1R1A - chains 2 and 3 of the 4 polymer chains in the assembly; structure by X-ray diffraction, 3.20 A resolution.

== Chain 2 ==
Protein: Human rhinovirus 1A coat protein (subunit VP2)
Organism: Human rhinovirus 1A
UniProtKB: P23008 (POLG_HRV1A); residues 1-263 here correspond to UniProt positions 45-307 (UniProt number = residue number + 44)
Amino-acid sequence (263 residues; each row starts with the number of its first residue):
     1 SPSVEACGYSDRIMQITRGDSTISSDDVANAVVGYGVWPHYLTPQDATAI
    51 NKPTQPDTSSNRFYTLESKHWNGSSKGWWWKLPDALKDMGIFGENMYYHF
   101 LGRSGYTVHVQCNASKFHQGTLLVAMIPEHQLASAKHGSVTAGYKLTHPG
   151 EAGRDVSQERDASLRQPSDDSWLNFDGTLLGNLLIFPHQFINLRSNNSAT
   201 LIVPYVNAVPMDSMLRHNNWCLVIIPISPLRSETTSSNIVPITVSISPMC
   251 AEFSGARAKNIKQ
Disordered / not traced: 1-10

== Chain 3 ==
Protein: Human rhinovirus 1A coat protein (subunit VP3)
Organism: Human rhinovirus 1A
UniProtKB: P23008 (POLG_HRV1A); residues 1-238 here correspond to UniProt positions 308-545 (UniProt number = residue number + 307)
Amino-acid sequence (238 residues; each row starts with the number of its first residue):
     1 GLPVYITPGSGQFMTTDDMQSPCALPWYHPTKEISIPGEVKNLIEMCQVD
    51 TLIPVNNVGNNVGNVSMYTVQLGNQTGMAQKVFSIKVDITSTPLATTLIG
   101 EIASYYTHWTGSLRFSFMFCGTANTTLKLLLAYTPPGIDEPTTRKDAMLG
   151 THVVWDVGLQSTISLVVPWVSASHFRLTADNKYSMAGYITCWYQTNLVVP
   201 PSTPQTADMLCFVSACKDFCLRMARDTDLHIQSGPIEQ

== How chain 2 and chain 3 interact ==
Contacting residue pairs (63; chain 2 residue first):
  Tyr35(2) - Pro37(3)
  Tyr35(2) - Gly38(3)
  Val37(2) - Pro37(3)  hydrophobic
  Gln45(2) - Lys32(3)  hydrogen bond (backbone-side chain)
  Asp46(2) - Lys32(3)  salt bridge
  Asp46(2) - Ile34(3)
  Asp46(2) - Ser35(3)  hydrogen bond (side chain-backbone)
  Lys116(2) - Thr122(3)
  Lys116(2) - Ala123(3)
  Lys116(2) - Asn124(3)  hydrogen bond (backbone-side chain)
  Phe117(2) - Thr122(3)
  Phe117(2) - Asn124(3)
  Phe117(2) - Pro201(3)
  Phe117(2) - Ser202(3)
  Phe117(2) - Thr203(3)
  His118(2) - Thr122(3)
  Gln119(2) - Cys120(3)
  Gln119(2) - Gly121(3)
  Gln119(2) - Thr122(3)  hydrogen bond
  Gln119(2) - Thr206(3)  hydrogen bond (side chain-backbone)
  Gln119(2) - Ala207(3)
  Thr121(2) - Cys120(3)
  Ser139(2) - Gln238(3)
  Trp172(2) - Gly63(3)  hydrogen bond (side chain-backbone)
  Trp172(2) - Asn64(3)
  Leu179(2) - Tyr68(3)
  Leu179(2) - Thr96(3)
  Leu180(2) - Tyr68(3)  hydrogen bond (backbone-side chain)
  Gly181(2) - Thr51(3)
  Gly181(2) - Leu52(3)  hydrogen bond (backbone-backbone)
  Asn182(2) - Thr51(3)
  Asn182(2) - Thr96(3)  hydrogen bond (side chain-backbone)
  Asn182(2) - Thr97(3)
  Asn182(2) - Leu98(3)  hydrogen bond (side chain-backbone)
  Leu184(2) - Val49(3)
  Leu184(2) - Asp50(3)
  Leu184(2) - Leu52(3)  hydrophobic
  Leu184(2) - Phe212(3)  hydrophobic
  Ile185(2) - Leu98(3)  hydrophobic
  Phe190(2) - Met118(3)  hydrophobic
  Asn192(2) - Met118(3)
  Asn192(2) - Phe119(3)
  Asn192(2) - Cys120(3)
  Arg194(2) - Phe119(3)
  Arg194(2) - Thr122(3)  hydrogen bond (side chain-backbone)
  Arg194(2) - Ala123(3)
  Arg194(2) - Gly158(3)  hydrogen bond (side chain-backbone)
  Pro204(2) - Pro37(3)  hydrophobic
  Tyr205(2) - Pro37(3)
  Val206(2) - Pro37(3)  hydrophobic
  Asn207(2) - Ile34(3)
  Ala208(2) - Ile34(3)
  Val209(2) - Ile34(3)
  Pro210(2) - Ile34(3)
  Ile227(2) - Thr69(3)
  Ile227(2) - Leu210(3)  hydrophobic
  Ser228(2) - Cys120(3)
  Ser228(2) - Asp208(3)  hydrogen bond
  Arg231(2) - Pro204(3)
  Arg231(2) - Thr206(3)
  Glu233(2) - Ser202(3)
  Glu233(2) - Thr203(3)
  Glu233(2) - Pro204(3)
Interface residues without a listed pair, chain 2 (34 interface residues in all): Gly120, Ser171, Ser232
Interface residues without a listed pair, chain 3 (44 interface residues in all): Ile36, Met46, Val65, Met67, Thr125, Val157, Leu159, Gln160, Ser161, Pro200

== Summary ==
The interface between chain 2 and chain 3 involves 34 residues on one side and 44 on the other; the contacts
include 13 hydrogen bonds and 1 salt bridge. Polar contacts include Asp46(2)-Lys32(3), Gln45(2)-Lys32(3) and
Asp46(2)-Ser35(3).
Chain 2 is Human rhinovirus 1A coat protein (subunit VP2) and chain 3 is Human rhinovirus 1A coat protein
(subunit VP3), both from Human rhinovirus 1A; the structure, Crystal structure of human rhinovirus serotype 1A
(HRV1A), was determined by X-ray diffraction.
